Entry 7OBA (electron microscopy, 3.10 A resolution); this record covers chains A and F of the 14 polymer chains in the assembly.

== Chain A ==
Name: DNA-directed RNA polymerase I subunit RPA1
From: Homo sapiens
Notes: EC 2.7.7.6
Reference sequence: O95602 (RPA1_HUMAN); residue numbers follow UniProt; this construct covers 1-1720
Sequence (1720 residues; numbered 1 to 1720; the number before each row is that of its first residue):
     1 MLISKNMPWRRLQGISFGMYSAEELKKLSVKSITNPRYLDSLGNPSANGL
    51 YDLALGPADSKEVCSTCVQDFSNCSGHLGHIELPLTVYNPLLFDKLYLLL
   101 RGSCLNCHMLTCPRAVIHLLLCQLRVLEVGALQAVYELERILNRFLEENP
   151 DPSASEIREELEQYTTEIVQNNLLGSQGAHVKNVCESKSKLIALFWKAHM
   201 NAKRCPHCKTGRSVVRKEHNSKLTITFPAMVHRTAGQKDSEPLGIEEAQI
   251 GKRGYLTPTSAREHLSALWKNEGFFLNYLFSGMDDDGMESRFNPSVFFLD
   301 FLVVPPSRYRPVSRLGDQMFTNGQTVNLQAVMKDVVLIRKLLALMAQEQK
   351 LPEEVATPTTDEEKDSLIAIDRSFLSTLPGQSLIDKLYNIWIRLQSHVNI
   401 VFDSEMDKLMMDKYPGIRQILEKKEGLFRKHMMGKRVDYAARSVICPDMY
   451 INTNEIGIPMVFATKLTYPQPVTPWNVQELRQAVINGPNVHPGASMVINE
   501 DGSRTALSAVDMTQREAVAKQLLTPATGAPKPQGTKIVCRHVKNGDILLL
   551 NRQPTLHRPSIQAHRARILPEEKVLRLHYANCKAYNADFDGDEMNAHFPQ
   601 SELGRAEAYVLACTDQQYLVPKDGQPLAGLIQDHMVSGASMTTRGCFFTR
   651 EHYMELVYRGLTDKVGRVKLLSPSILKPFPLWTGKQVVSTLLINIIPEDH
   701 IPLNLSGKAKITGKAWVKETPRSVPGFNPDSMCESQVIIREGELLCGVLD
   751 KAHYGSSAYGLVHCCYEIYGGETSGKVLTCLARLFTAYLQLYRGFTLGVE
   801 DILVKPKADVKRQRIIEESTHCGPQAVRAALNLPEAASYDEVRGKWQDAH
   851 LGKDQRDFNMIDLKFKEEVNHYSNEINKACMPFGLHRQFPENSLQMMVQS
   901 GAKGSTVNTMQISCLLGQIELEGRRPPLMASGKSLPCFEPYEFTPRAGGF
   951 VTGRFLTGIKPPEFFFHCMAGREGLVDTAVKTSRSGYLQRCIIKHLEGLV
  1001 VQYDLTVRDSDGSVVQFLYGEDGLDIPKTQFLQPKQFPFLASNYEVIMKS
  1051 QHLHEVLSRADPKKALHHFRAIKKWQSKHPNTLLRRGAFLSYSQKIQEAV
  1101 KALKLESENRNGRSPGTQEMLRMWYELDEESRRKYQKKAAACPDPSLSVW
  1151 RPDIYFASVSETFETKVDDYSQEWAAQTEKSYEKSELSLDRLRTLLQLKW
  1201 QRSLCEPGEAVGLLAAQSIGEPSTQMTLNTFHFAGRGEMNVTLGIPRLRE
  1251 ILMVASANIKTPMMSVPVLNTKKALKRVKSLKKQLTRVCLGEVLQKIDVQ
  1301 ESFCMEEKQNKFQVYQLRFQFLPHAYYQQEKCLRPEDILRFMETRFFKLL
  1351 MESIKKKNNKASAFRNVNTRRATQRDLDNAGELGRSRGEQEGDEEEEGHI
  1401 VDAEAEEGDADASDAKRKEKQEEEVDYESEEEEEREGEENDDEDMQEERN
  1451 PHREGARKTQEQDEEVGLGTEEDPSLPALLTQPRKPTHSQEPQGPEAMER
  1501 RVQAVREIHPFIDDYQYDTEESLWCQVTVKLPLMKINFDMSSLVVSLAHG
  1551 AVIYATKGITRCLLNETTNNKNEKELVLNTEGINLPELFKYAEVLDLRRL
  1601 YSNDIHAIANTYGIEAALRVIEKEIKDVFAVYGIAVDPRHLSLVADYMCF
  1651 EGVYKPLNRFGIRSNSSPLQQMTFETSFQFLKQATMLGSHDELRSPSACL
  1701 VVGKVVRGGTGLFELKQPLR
Unresolved in the structure: 1-4, 230-253, 313-321, 355-373, 982-984, 1230-1238, 1361-1364, 1376-1500, 1720
Bound ions: Zn2+ site 1: C64, C67, C74, H77; Zn2+ site 2: C104, C107, C205
Curated features (UniProtKB/Swiss-Prot):
  - region: D403 to G416 (Rudder)
  - binding site (Zn(2+)): C64, C67, C74, H77, C104, C107, C205, C208
  - binding site (DNA): K424, R429, R436, R1249
  - binding site (RNA): R552, D592
  - binding site (Mg(2+)): D588, D590, D592
  - site (NTP recognition and base pairing): P554, G798
  - modified residue (Phosphoserine): S240, S1386

== Chain F ==
Name: DNA-directed RNA polymerases I, II, and III subunit RPABC2
From: Homo sapiens
Reference sequence: P61218 (RPAB2_HUMAN); numbering as in UniProt (aligned over 1-127)
Sequence (127 residues; row label = number of the first residue in the row):
     1 MSDNEDNFDGDDFDDVEEDEGLDDLENAEEEGQENVEILPSGERPQANQK
    51 RITTPYMTKYERARVLGTRALQIAMCAPVMVELEGETDPLLIAMKELKAR
   101 KIPIIIRRYLPDGSYEDWGVDELIITD
Unresolved in the structure: 1-49
Curated features (UniProtKB/Swiss-Prot):
  - modified residue: S2 (N-acetylserine)

== Interface between chain A and chain F ==
Contacting residue pairs (69):
  Q470(A) - P89(F)
  P471(A) - A74(F)  hydrophobic
  T473(A) - C76(F)
  W475(A) - L83(F)  hydrophobic
  W475(A) - E86(F)  hydrogen bond (side chain-backbone)
  W475(A) - T87(F)
  W475(A) - I92(F)
  N476(A) - T87(F)
  E479(A) - T87(F)  hydrogen bond
  T535(A) - M75(F)
  T535(A) - C76(F)
  E602(A) - G67(F)
  E602(A) - A70(F)
  E602(A) - L71(F)  hydrogen bond (side chain-backbone)
  E602(A) - L90(F)
  L603(A) - G67(F)
  L603(A) - T68(F)
  L603(A) - L71(F)  hydrophobic
  A606(A) - A63(F)
  A606(A) - G67(F)
  E607(A) - A63(F)
  Y609(A) - D88(F)
  Y609(A) - L90(F)  hydrophobic
  L611(A) - K59(F)
  L611(A) - Y60(F)  hydrophobic
  L611(A) - A63(F)  hydrophobic
  Q1002(A) - P111(F)
  Y1003(A) - E61(F)  hydrogen bond
  Y1003(A) - R108(F)
  Y1003(A) - Y109(F)
  D1004(A) - P111(F)
  R1008(A) - P111(F)
  K1049(A) - D127(F)
  S1050(A) - D127(F)
  R1151(A) - I52(F)  hydrogen bond (side chain-backbone)
  D1153(A) - T54(F)
  D1153(A) - P55(F)
  I1154(A) - I52(F)
  I1154(A) - T53(F)
  R1202(A) - Y56(F)
  R1202(A) - T126(F)
  E1206(A) - T58(F)
  E1206(A) - K59(F)
  G1208(A) - Y60(F)
  E1209(A) - Y60(F)
  R1694(A) - P111(F)
  R1707(A) - Y109(F)
  G1709(A) - Y60(F)
  T1710(A) - Y60(F)
  T1710(A) - R64(F)  hydrogen bond (backbone-side chain)
  F1713(A) - Y60(F)
  F1713(A) - E61(F)
  F1713(A) - R64(F)  hydrogen bond (backbone-side chain)
  F1713(A) - I106(F)  hydrophobic
  F1713(A) - R107(F)
  E1714(A) - R107(F)  hydrogen bond (backbone-backbone)
  E1714(A) - Y109(F)
  L1715(A) - R64(F)
  L1715(A) - T68(F)
  L1715(A) - I104(F)  hydrophobic
  L1715(A) - I105(F)
  L1715(A) - I106(F)  hydrophobic
  K1716(A) - I104(F)
  K1716(A) - I105(F)  hydrogen bond (backbone-backbone)
  K1716(A) - R107(F)
  Q1717(A) - Q72(F)  hydrogen bond
  Q1717(A) - P103(F)
  P1718(A) - P103(F)
  P1718(A) - I105(F)
Interface residues without a listed pair, chain A (46 interface residues in all): P474, G534, R605, V610, L1053, R1059, L1198, P1207, G1711, L1712
Interface residues without a listed pair, chain F (41 interface residues in all): V65, L66, V79, G85, I124

== Overview ==
The interface between chain A and chain F involves 46 residues on one side and 41 on the other; the contacts
include 10 hydrogen bonds. Among the polar pairs are W475(A)-E86(F), E479(A)-T87(F) and E602(A)-L71(F).
Here chain A is DNA-directed RNA polymerase I subunit RPA1 and chain F is DNA-directed RNA polymerases I, II,
and III subunit RPABC2, both from Homo sapiens. Entry 7OBA (Cryo-EM structure of human RNA Polymerase I in
complex with RRN3) was determined by electron microscopy (same publication as 7OB9 and 7OBB).
